Entry 9H9M (electron microscopy, 3.10 A resolution); this record covers chains 1 and B of the 9 polymer chains in the assembly.

# Chain 1
Molecule: 16S RNA
Organism: Escherichia coli
Sequence (1542 nucleotides; each row starts with the number of its first residue):
     1 AAAUUGAAGAGUUUGAUCAUGGCUCAGAUUGAACGCUGGCGGCAGGCCUA
    51 ACACAUGCAAGUCGAACGGUAACAGGAAGAAGCUUGCUUCUUUGCUGACG
   101 AGUGGCGGACGGGUGAGUAAUGUCUGGGAAACUGCCUGAUGGAGGGGGAU
   151 AACUACUGGAAACGGUAGCUAAUACCGCAUAACGUCGCAAGACCAAAGAG
   201 GGGGACCUUCGGGCCUCUUGCCAUCGGAUGUGCCCAGAUGGGAUUAGCUA
   251 GUAGGUGGGGUAACGGCUCACCUAGGCGACGAUCCCUAGCUGGUCUGAGA
   301 GGAUGACCAGCCACACUGGAACUGAGACACGGUCCAGACUCCUACGGGAG
   351 GCAGCAGUGGGGAAUAUUGCACAAUGGGCGCAAGCCUGAUGCAGCCAUGC
   401 CGCGUGUAUGAAGAAGGCCUUCGGGUUGUAAAGUACUUUCAGCGGGGAGG
   451 AAGGGAGUAAAGUUAAUACCUUUGCUCAUUGACGUUACCCGCAGAAGAAG
   501 CACCGGCUAACUCCGUGCCAGCAGCCXCGGUAAUACGGAGGGUGCAAGCG
   551 UUAAUCGGAAUUACUGGGCGUAAAGCGCACGCAGGCGGUUUGUUAAGUCA
   601 GAUGUGAAAUCCCCGGGCUCAACCUGGGAACUGCAUCUGAUACUGGCAAG
   651 CUUGAGUCUCGUAGAGGGGGGUAGAAUUCCAGGUGUAGCGGUGAAAUGCG
   701 UAGAGAUCUGGAGGAAUACCGGUGGCGAAGGCGGCCCCCUGGACGAAGAC
   751 UGACGCUCAGGUGCGAAAGCGUGGGGAGCAAACAGGAUUAGAUACCCUGG
   801 UAGUCCACGCCGUAAACGAUGUCGACUUGGAGGUUGUGCCCUUGAGGCGU
   851 GGCUUCCGGAGCUAACGCGUUAAGUCGACCGCCUGGGGAGUACGGCCGCA
   901 AGGUUAAAACUCAAAUGAAUUGACGGGGGCCCGCACAAGCGGUGGAGCAU
   951 GUGGUUUAAUUCGAUGXAACGCGAAGAACCUUACCUGGUCUUGACAUCCA
  1001 CGGAAGUUUUCAGAGAUGAGAAUGUGCCUUCGGGAACCGUGAGACAGGUG
  1051 CUGCAUGGCUGUCGUCAGCUCGUGUUGUGAAAUGUUGGGUUAAGUCCCGC
  1101 AACGAGCGCAACCCUUAUCCUUUGUUGCCAGCGGUCCGGCCGGGAACUCA
  1151 AAGGAGACUGCCAGUGAUAAACUGGAGGAAGGUGGGGAUGACGUCAAGUC
  1201 AUCAUGGCCCUUACGACCAGGGCUACACACGUGCUACAAUGGCGCAUACA
  1251 AAGAGAAGCGACCUCGCGAGAGCAAGCGGACCUCAUAAAGUGCGUCGUAG
  1301 UCCGGAUUGGAGUCUGCAACUCGACUCCAUGAAGUCGGAAUCGCUAGUAA
  1351 UCGUGGAUCAGAAUGCCACGGUGAAUACGUUCCCGGGCCUUGUACACACC
  1401 GCCCGUXACACCAUGGGAGUGGGUUGCAAAAGAAGUAGGUAGCUUAACCU
  1451 UCGGGAGGGCGCUUACCACUUUGUGAUUCAUGACUGGGGUGAAGUCGUAA
  1501 CAAGGUAACCGUAGGGGAACCUGCGGUUGGAUCACCUCCUUA
Disordered / not traced: 1-930, 1387-1542
Modified residues: PSU (pseudouridine-5'-monophosphate) at position 516, G7M (N7-methyl-guanosine-5'-monophosphate) at position 527, 2MG (2N-methylguanosine-5'-monophosphate) at position 966, 5MC (5-methylcytidine-5'-monophosphate) at position 967, 2MG (2N-methylguanosine-5'-monophosphate) at position 1207, 4OC (4n,o2'-methylcytidine-5'-monophosphate) at position 1402, 5MC (5-methylcytidine-5'-monophosphate) at position 1407, UR3 (3-methyluridine-5'-monophoshate) at position 1498, 2MG (2N-methylguanosine-5'-monophosphate) at position 1516, MA6 (6N-dimethyladenosine-5'-monophoshate) at position 1518, MA6 (6N-dimethyladenosine-5'-monophoshate) at position 1519
Metal / ion sites: Mg2+ site 1 near A937 (its only coordinating residue here); Mg2+ site 2: G944, G945; Mg2+ site 3 near G945 (its only coordinating residue here); Mg2+ site 4: A964, U1199; Mg2+ site 5 near C972 (its only coordinating residue here); Mg2+ site 6 near C980 (its only coordinating residue here); Mg2+ site 7: G993, G1041; Mg2+ site 8 near G1013 (its only coordinating residue here); Mg2+ site 9 near G1050 (its only coordinating residue here); Mg2+ site 10: C1054, A1197, G1198; Mg2+ site 11: C1069, G1094; Mg2+ site 12: U1085, U1086, G1099; 12 more Mg2+ sites not listed

# Chain B
Name: Small ribosomal subunit protein uS2
Organism: Escherichia coli
UniProtKB: P0A7V0 (RS2_ECOLI); residues 1-241 here = UniProt positions 1-241
Sequence (241 residues; row label = number of the first residue in the row):
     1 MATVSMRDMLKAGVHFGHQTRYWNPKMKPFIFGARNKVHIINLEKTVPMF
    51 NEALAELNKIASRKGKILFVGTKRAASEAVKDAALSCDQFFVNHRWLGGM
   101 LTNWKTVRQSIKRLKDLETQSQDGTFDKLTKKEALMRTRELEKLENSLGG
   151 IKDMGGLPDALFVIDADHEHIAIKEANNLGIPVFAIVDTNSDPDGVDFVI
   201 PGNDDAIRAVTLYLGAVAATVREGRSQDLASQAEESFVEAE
Disordered / not traced: 1-3, 228-241
Metal / ion sites: Zn2+: His18, Asp188, Asp204, Asp205

# Interface between chain 1 and chain B
Residue-residue contacts - 29 pairs, chain 1 then chain B:
  G1072(1) - Thr106(B)  hydrogen bond to the base
  U1073(1) - Asn103(B)  hydrogen bond to the sugar
  G1074(1) - Thr102(B)  hydrogen bond to the sugar
  G1074(1) - Asn103(B)  sugar contact
  U1075(1) - Thr102(B)  phosphate contact
  U1075(1) - Asn178(B)  hydrogen bond to the phosphate
  C1096(1) - Lys143(B)  phosphate contact
  C1097(1) - Lys143(B)  salt bridge to the phosphate
  C1100(1) - Arg95(B)  base contact
  A1101(1) - Gly98(B)  base contact
  A1101(1) - Gly99(B)  hydrogen bond to the base
  A1102(1) - Arg95(B)  phosphate contact
  A1102(1) - Gly98(B)  hydrogen bond to the sugar
  A1102(1) - Asn103(B)  base contact
  C1103(1) - Arg95(B)  salt bridge to the phosphate
  C1103(1) - Leu97(B)  phosphate contact
  C1103(1) - Gly98(B)  sugar contact
  C1103(1) - Asn103(B)  hydrogen bond to the base
  C1103(1) - Thr106(B)  base contact
  G1104(1) - Thr106(B)  sugar contact
  G1104(1) - Arg113(B)  hydrogen bond to the phosphate
  A1105(1) - Arg113(B)  salt bridge to the phosphate
  A1111(1) - Glu133(B)  hydrogen bond to the sugar
  C1112(1) - Glu133(B)  sugar contact
  G1156(1) - Lys131(B)  salt bridge to the phosphate
  A1157(1) - Lys131(B)  salt bridge to the phosphate
  C1158(1) - Lys132(B)  salt bridge to the phosphate
  C1158(1) - Arg139(B)  sugar contact
  G1160(1) - Arg139(B)  salt bridge to the phosphate
Other interface residues (no listed pair), chain 1 (19 interface residues in all): G1099
Other interface residues (no listed pair), chain B (19 interface residues in all): Lys105, Thr130, Leu135, Ile171, Glu175

# Overview
Chain 1 and chain B each contribute 19 residues to their interface, with 9 hydrogen bonds and 7 salt bridges.
Polar pairs include G1072(1)-Thr106(B), A1101(1)-Gly99(B) and C1103(1)-Asn103(B). The Mg2+ site 2 is built by
G944(1) and G945(1). A964(1) and U1199(1) coordinate Mg2+ site 4.
Chain 1 is 16S RNA and chain B is Small ribosomal subunit protein uS2, both from Escherichia coli; the
structure, Complex 4 (HEAD) 30S-GE81112 (weak residual tRNA), was determined by electron microscopy, deposited
together with 9H8G, 9H9H, 9H9I, 9H9J, 9H9K, 9H9L and 9H9N.
